PDB entry 1Y77 | X-ray diffraction, 4.50 A resolution (low resolution: residue-level contacts below are approximate; hydrogen-bond / salt-bridge calls are withheld) | chains A and I of the 15 polymer chains in the assembly

# Chain A
Name: DNA-directed RNA polymerase II largest subunit
Organism: Saccharomyces cerevisiae
Notes: EC 2.7.7.6
UniProt: P04050 (RPB1_YEAST); residues 1-1733 here = UniProt positions 1-1733
Amino-acid sequence (1733 residues; row label = number of the first residue in the row):
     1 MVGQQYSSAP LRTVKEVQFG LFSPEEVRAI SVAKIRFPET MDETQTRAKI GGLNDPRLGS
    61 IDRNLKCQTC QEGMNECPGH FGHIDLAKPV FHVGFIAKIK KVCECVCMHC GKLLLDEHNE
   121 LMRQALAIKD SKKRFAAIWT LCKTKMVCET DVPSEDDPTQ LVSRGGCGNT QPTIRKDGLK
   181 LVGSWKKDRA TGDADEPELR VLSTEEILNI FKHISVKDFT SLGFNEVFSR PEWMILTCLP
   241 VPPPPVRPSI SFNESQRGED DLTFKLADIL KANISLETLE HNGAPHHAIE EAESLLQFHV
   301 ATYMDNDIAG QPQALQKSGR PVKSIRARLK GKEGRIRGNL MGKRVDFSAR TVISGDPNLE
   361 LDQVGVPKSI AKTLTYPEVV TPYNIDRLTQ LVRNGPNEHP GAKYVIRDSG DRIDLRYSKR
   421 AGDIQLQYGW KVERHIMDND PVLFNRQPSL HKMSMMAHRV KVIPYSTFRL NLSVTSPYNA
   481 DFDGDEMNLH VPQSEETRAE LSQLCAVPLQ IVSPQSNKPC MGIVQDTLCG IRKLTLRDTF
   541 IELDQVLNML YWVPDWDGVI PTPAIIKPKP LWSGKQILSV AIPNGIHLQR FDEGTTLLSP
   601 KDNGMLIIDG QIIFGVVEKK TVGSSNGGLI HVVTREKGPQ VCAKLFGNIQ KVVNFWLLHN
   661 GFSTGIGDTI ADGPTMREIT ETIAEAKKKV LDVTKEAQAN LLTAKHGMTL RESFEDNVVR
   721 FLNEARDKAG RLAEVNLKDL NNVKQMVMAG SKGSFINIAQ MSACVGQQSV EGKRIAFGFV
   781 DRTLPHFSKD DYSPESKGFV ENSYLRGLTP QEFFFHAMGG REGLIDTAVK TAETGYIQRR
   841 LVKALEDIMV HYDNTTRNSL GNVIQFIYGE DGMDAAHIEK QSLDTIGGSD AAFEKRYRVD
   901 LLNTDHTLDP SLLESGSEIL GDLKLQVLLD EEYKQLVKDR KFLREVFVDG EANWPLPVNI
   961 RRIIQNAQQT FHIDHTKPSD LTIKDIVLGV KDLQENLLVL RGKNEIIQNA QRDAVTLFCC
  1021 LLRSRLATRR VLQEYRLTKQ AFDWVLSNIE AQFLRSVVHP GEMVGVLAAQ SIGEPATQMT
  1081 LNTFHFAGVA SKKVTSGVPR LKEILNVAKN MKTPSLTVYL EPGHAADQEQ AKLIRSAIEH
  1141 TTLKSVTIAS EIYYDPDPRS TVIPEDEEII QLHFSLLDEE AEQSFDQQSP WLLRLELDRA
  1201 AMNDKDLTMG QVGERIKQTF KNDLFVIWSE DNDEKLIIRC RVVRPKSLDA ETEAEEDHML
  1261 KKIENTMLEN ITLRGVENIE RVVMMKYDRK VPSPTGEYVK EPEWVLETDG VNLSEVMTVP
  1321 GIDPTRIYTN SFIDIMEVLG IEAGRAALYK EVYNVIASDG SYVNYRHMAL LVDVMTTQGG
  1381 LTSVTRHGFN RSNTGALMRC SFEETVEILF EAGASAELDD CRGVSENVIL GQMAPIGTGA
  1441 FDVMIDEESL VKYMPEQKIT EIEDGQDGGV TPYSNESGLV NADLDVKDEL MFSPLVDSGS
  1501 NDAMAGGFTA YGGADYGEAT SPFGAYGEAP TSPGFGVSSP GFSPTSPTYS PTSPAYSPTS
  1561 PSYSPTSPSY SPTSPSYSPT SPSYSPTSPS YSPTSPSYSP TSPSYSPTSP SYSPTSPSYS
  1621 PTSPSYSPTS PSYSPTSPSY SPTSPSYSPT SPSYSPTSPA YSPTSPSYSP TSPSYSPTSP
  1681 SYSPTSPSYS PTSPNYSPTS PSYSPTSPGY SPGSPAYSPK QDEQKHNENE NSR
Not modelled in the structure: 1, 187-194, 1082-1091, 1177-1186, 1244-1253, 1456-1733
Curated features (UniProtKB/Swiss-Prot):
  - region: Pro248 to Asp260 (Lid loop), Asn306 to Lys323 (Rudder loop), Pro810 to Glu822 (Bridging helix)
  - binding site (Zn(2+)): Cys67, Cys70, Cys77, His80, Cys107, Cys110, Cys148, Cys167
  - binding site (Mg(2+)): Asp481, Asp483, Asp485
  - modified residue: Thr1471 (Phosphothreonine)
  - cross-link (Glycyl lysine isopeptide (Lys-Gly)): Lys695 (interchain with G-Cter in ubiquitin), Lys1246 (interchain with G-Cter in ubiquitin), Lys1350 (interchain with G-Cter in ubiquitin)
  - natural variant: Ser1653 to Pro1659 (deletion: In strain: A364A)
  - mutagenesis: Lys1246 (K1246R: Impairs ubiquitination during transcription stress)
Bound ions: Zn2+ site 1: Cys67, Cys70, Cys77, His80; Zn2+ site 2 near Cys167 (its only coordinating residue here); Mg2+: Asp481, Asp483 (shared with 1 residue of chain P)
Small-molecule neighbours: phosphomethylphosphonic acid guanylate ester (G2P): Pro448, Asn479, Lys752, Gln1078
What the authors report for this chain:
  - binding site for phosphomethylphosphonic acid guanylate ester: Asn479
  - specificity-determining residues: Asn479 (proposed by the authors, not directly observed)

# Chain I
Name: DNA-directed RNA polymerase II subunit 9
Organism: Saccharomyces cerevisiae
Notes: EC 2.7.7.6
UniProt: P27999 (RPB9_YEAST); numbering as in UniProt (aligned over 1-122)
Amino-acid sequence (122 residues; each row starts with the number of its first residue):
     1 MTTFRFCRDC NNMLYPREDK ENNRLLFECR TCSYVEEAGS PLVYRHELIT NIGETAGVVQ
    61 DIGSDPTLPR SDRECPKCHS RENVFFQSQQ RRKDTSMVLF FVCLSCSHIF TSDQKNKRTQ
   121 FS
Not modelled in the structure: 1, 121-122
Curated features (UniProtKB/Swiss-Prot):
  - zinc finger: Cys7 to Cys32 (C4-type), Ser71 to Thr111 (TFIIS-type)
  - binding site (Zn(2+)): Cys7, Cys10, Cys29, Cys32, Cys75, Cys78, Cys103, Cys106
  - modified residue: Ser40 (Phosphoserine)
Bound ions: Zn2+ site 1: Cys7, Cys10, Cys29, Cys32; Zn2+ site 2 near Cys106 (its only coordinating residue here)

# Interface between chain A and chain I
Contacting residue pairs (52):
  Ala697(A) - Met97(I)
  Gln698(A) - Met97(I)
  Gln698(A) - Val98(I)
  Gln698(A) - Leu99(I)
  Gln698(A) - Ser112(I)
  Ala699(A) - Ser112(I)
  Ala699(A) - Gln114(I)
  Asn700(A) - Val98(I)
  Asn700(A) - Lys115(I)
  Leu701(A) - Gln114(I)
  Thr709(A) - Lys93(I)
  Thr709(A) - Asp94(I)
  Leu710(A) - Asp94(I)
  Leu710(A) - Met97(I)
  Arg711(A) - Gln87(I)
  Arg711(A) - Lys93(I)
  Arg711(A) - Thr95(I)
  Arg711(A) - Met97(I)
  Phe714(A) - Met97(I)
  Asp781(A) - Arg91(I)
  Arg782(A) - Thr67(I)
  Ser788(A) - Thr67(I)
  Lys789(A) - Thr67(I)
  Lys789(A) - Pro69(I)
  Asp790(A) - Gln87(I)
  Tyr792(A) - Gln87(I)
  Thr1147(A) - Leu48(I)
  Ile1148(A) - Glu47(I)
  Ile1148(A) - Leu48(I)
  Ile1148(A) - Ile49(I)
  Ala1149(A) - Glu47(I)
  Ser1150(A) - Tyr44(I)
  Ser1150(A) - Arg45(I)
  Ser1150(A) - His46(I)
  Glu1151(A) - Leu42(I)
  Glu1151(A) - Tyr44(I)
  Glu1151(A) - Arg45(I)
  Ile1152(A) - Val43(I)
  Ile1152(A) - Tyr44(I)
  Tyr1153(A) - Pro41(I)
  Tyr1153(A) - Leu42(I)
  Tyr1154(A) - Glu18(I)
  Tyr1154(A) - Arg24(I)
  Tyr1154(A) - Leu25(I)
  Tyr1154(A) - Pro41(I)
  Pro1190(A) - Glu18(I)
  Trp1191(A) - Leu25(I)
  Trp1191(A) - Val43(I)
  Asp1198(A) - Ile49(I)
  Lys1261(A) - Tyr44(I)
  Glu1264(A) - Tyr44(I)
  Glu1264(A) - His46(I)
Other interface residues (no listed pair), chain A (33 interface residues in all): Lys1144, Pro1156, Val1162, Asp1257, Leu1268
Other interface residues (no listed pair), chain I (34 interface residues in all): Pro16, Asn23, Asp65, Leu68, Phe86, Arg92, Ser96, Asp113, Asn116

# Overview
The interface between chain A and chain I involves 33 residues on one side and 34 on the other. Chain A binds
phosphomethylphosphonic acid guanylate ester. From the paper: a binding site for phosphomethylphosphonic acid
guanylate ester at Asn479(A); the specificity determinant Asn479(A).
Here chain A is DNA-directed RNA polymerase II largest subunit and chain I is DNA-directed RNA polymerase II
subunit 9, both from Saccharomyces cerevisiae. Entry 1Y77 (Complete RNA Polymerase II elongation complex with
substrate analogue GMPCPP) was determined by X-ray diffraction together with 1Y1W, 1Y1V and 1Y1Y from the same
study.
